Entry 6F0L (electron microscopy, 4.77 A resolution (low resolution: residue-level contacts below are approximate; hydrogen-bond / salt-bridge calls are withheld)); this record covers chains C and Y of the 14 polymer chains in the assembly.

# Chain C
Molecule: DNA replication licensing factor MCM4
From: Saccharomyces cerevisiae (strain ATCC 204508 / S288c)
Notes: EC 3.6.4.12
Reference sequence: P30665 (MCM4_YEAST); numbering as in UniProt (aligned over 1-933)
Amino-acid sequence (933 residues; each row starts with the number of its first residue):
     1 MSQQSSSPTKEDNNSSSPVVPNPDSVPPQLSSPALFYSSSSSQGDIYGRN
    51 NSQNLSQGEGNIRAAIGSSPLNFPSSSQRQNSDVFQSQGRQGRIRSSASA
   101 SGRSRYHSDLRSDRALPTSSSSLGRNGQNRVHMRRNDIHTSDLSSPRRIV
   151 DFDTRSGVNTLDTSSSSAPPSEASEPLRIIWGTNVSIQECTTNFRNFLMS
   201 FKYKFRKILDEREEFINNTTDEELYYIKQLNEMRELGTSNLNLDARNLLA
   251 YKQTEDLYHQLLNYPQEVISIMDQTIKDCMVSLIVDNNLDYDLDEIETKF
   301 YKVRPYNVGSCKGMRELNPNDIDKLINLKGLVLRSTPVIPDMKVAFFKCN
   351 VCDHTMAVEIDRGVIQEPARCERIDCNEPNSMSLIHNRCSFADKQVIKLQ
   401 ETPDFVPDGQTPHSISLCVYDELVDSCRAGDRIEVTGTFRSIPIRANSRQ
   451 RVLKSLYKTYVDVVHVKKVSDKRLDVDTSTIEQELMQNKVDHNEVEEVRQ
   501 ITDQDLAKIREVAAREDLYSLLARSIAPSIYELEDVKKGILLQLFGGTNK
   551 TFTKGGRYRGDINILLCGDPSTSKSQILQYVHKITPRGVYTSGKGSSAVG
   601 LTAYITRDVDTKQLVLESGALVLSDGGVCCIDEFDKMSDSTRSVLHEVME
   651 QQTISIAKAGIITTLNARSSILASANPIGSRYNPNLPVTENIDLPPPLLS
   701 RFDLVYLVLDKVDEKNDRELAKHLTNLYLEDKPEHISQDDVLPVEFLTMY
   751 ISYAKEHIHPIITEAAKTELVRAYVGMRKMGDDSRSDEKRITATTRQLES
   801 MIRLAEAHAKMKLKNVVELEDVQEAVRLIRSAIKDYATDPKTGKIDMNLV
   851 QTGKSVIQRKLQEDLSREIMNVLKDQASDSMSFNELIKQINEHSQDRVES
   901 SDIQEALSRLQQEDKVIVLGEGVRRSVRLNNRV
Unresolved in the structure: 1-176, 213-220, 735-738, 783-790, 839-933
UniProt features mapped onto this chain:
  - motif: Ser700 to Asp703 (Arginine finger)
  - binding site (ATP): Gly568 to Ser575
  - modified residue (Phosphoserine): Ser52, Ser56, Ser69
  - mutagenesis: Lys574 (K574A: Loss of MCM2-7 complex helicase activity)

# Chain Y
Molecule: 62-nt DNA strand
Sequence (62 nucleotides; numbered 200 to 261; the number before each row is that of its first residue):
   200 TGCATGCATGCATGCATGCATGCATGCATGCATGCATGCATGCATGCATG
   250 CATGCATGCATG

# Chain C / chain Y interface
Residue-residue contacts (5):
  Arg449(C) - DC238(Y)
  Lys612(C) - DA239(Y)
  Lys612(C) - DT240(Y)
  Ser638(C) - DC250(Y)
  Asp639(C) - DC250(Y)
Other interface residues (no listed pair), chain C (5 interface residues in all): Asn447
Other interface residues (no listed pair), chain Y (5 interface residues in all): DG241

# Summary
Chain C and chain Y each contribute 5 residues to their interface. From UniProt: 8 ATP-binding residues and
one mutagenesis site on chain C.
Chain C is DNA replication licensing factor MCM4 (Saccharomyces cerevisiae (strain ATCC 204508 / S288c)) and
chain Y is a 62-nt DNA strand; the structure, S. cerevisiae MCM double hexamer bound to duplex DNA, was
determined by electron microscopy.
